PDB entry 5NFL | X-ray diffraction, 1.90 A resolution | chain A

# Chain A
Molecule: YrbA
Source organism: Sinorhizobium meliloti (strain Sm2011 / Rm2011 / 2011)
UniProtKB: M4MWA0 (M4MWA0_SINM2); numbering as in UniProt (aligned over 3-77)
Chain sequence (75 residues; each row starts with the number of its first residue):
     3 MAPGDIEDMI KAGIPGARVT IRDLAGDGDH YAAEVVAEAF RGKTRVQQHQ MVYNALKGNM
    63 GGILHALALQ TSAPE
Disordered / not traced: 3
Metal / ion sites: Co2+: H32, H67
From the paper describing this entry:
  - Co2+ coordination: H32, H67

# Summary
H32 and H67 form the Co2+ site. The paper reports Co2+ coordination by H32 and H67.
Chain A is YrbA (Sinorhizobium meliloti (strain Sm2011 / Rm2011 / 2011)); the structure, Crystal structure of
YrbA from Sinorhizobium meliloti in complex with cobalt, was determined by X-ray diffraction together with
5NFK and 5NFM from the same study.
